Entry 8QP9 (electron microscopy, 4.10 A resolution (low resolution: residue-level contacts below are approximate; hydrogen-bond / salt-bridge calls are withheld)); this record covers chains R and 4 of the 16 polymer chains in the assembly.

[Chain R]
Molecule: RNA-binding protein 42
Organism: Homo sapiens
UniProt: Q9BTD8 (RBM42_HUMAN); numbering as in UniProt (aligned over 1-480)
Sequence (480 residues; row label = number of the first residue in the row):
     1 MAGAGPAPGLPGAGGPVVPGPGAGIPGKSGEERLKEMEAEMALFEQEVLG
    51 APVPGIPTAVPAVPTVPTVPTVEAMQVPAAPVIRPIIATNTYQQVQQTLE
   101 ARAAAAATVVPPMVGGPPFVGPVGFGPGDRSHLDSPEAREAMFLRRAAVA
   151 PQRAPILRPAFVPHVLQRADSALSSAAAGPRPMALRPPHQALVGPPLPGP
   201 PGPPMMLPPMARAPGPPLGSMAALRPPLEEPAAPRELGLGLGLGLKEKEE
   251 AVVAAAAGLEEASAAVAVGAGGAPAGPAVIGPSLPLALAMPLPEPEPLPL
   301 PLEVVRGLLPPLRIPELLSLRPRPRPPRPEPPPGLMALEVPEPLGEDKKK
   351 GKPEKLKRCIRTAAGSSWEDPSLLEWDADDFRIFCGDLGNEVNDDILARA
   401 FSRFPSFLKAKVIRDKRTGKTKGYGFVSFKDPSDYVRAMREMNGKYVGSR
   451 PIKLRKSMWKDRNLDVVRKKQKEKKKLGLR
Disordered / not traced: 1-368, 475-480
UniProt features mapped onto this chain:
  - modified residue: Ala2 (N-acetylalanine), Ser135 (Phosphoserine), Arg153 (Asymmetric dimethylarginine), Arg158 (Asymmetric dimethylarginine), Arg168 (Asymmetric dimethylarginine), Arg181 (Asymmetric dimethylarginine)

[Chain 4]
Molecule: U4 snRNA
Organism: Homo sapiens
Sequence (144 nucleotides; row label = number of the first residue in the row):
     1 AGCUUUGCGCAGUGGCAGUAUCGUAGCCAAUGAGGUCUAUCCGAGGCGCG
    51 AUUAUUGCUAAUUGAAAACUUUUCCCAAUACCCCGCCGUGACGACUUGCA
   101 AUAUAGUCGGCACUGGCAAUUUUUGACAGUCUCUACGGAGACUG
Disordered / not traced: 53-54, 71-72, 81-144

[Chain R / chain 4 interface]
Residue-residue contacts - 13 pairs, chain R then chain 4:
  Asp370(R) - U70(4)
  Asp370(R) - U73(4)
  Ser372(R) - U70(4)
  Leu373(R) - U70(4)
  Phe384(R) - C69(4)
  Gly386(R) - A68(4)
  Asp387(R) - A68(4)
  Lys416(R) - U73(4)
  Gly423(R) - A68(4)
  Tyr424(R) - A68(4)
  Lys456(R) - C69(4)
  Ser457(R) - C69(4)
  Met458(R) - C69(4)
Interface residues without a listed pair, chain R (17 interface residues in all): Pro371, Trp376, Lys422, Arg455, Trp459

[Summary]
Chain R and chain 4 form an interface of 17 and 4 residues respectively.
Chain R is RNA-binding protein 42 and chain 4 is U4 snRNA, both from Homo sapiens; the structure, Cryo-EM
Structure of Pre-B+AMPPNP Complex (core part), was determined by electron microscopy, deposited together with
8QOZ, 8QP8, 8QPA, 8QPB, 8QPE and 8QPK.
